8BB1 - chains D and H of the 8 polymer chains in the assembly; structure by electron microscopy, 2.80 A resolution.

[Chain D]
Name: S-adenosylmethionine synthase
Organism: Escherichia coli
Notes: EC 2.5.1.6
UniProt: P0A817 (METK_ECOLI); residues 0-383 here correspond to UniProt positions 1-384 (UniProt number = residue number + 1)
Sequence (384 residues; row label = number of the first residue in the row; numbering starts at 0):
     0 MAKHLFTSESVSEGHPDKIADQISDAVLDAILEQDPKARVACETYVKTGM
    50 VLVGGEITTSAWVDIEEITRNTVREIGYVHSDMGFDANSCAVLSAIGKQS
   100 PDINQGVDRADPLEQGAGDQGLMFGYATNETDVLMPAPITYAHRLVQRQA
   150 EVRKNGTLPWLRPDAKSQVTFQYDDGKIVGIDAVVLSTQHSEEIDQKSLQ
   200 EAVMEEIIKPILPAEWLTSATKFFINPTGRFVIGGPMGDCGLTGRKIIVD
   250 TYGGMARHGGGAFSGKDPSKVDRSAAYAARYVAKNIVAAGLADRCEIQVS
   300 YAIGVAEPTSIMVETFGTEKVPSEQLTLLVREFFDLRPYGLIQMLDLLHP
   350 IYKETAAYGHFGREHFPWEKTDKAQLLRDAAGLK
Unresolved in the structure: 0, 103-107
Swiss-Prot annotation at these positions:
  - region: Gln98 to Arg108 (Flexible loop)
  - binding site (ATP): His14, Asp163 to Lys165, Arg229, Phe230, Asp238, Arg244, Lys245, Ala261, Lys265
  - binding site (Mg(2+)): Asp16
  - binding site (K(+)): Glu42
  - binding site (L-methionine): Glu55, Gln98, Asp238, Lys269
  - modified residue: Lys2 (N6-acetyllysine)

[Chain H]
Name: S-Adenosylmethionine lyase
Organism: Enterobacteria phage T3
Notes: EC 2.5.1.4
UniProt: P07693 (ADOM_BPT3); residues 1-152 here = UniProt positions 1-152
Sequence (158 residues; numbered 1 to 158; the number before each row is that of its first residue):
     1 MIFTKEPANVFYVLVSAFRSNLCDEVNMSRHRHMVSTLRAAPGLYGSVES
    51 TDLTGCYREAISSAPTEEKTVRVRCKDKAQALNVARLACNEWEQDCVLVY
   101 KSQTHTAGLVYAKGIDGYKAERLPGSFQEVPKGAPLQGCFTIDEFGRRWQ
   151 VQHHHHHH
Unresolved in the structure: 59-64, 154-158
Sequence notes: conflict Asn9 (His in P07693); expression tag (153-158)
Swiss-Prot annotation at these positions:
  - mutagenesis: Glu67 (E67Q: No effect on enzymatic activity), Glu68 (E68Q: 75% loss of enzymatic activity)
What the authors report for this chain:
  - mutagenesis - E68Q (5-fold), Q94A (5-fold): decreased catalytic activity on SAM
  - mutagenesis - E68Q/Q94A: abolished catalytic activity
  - mutagenesis - E68Q/Q94A: unchanged binding to S-adenosylmethionine synthase (chain D)
  - catalytic residues: Glu68, Gln94 (citing earlier work)
  - mutagenesis - I2A/T4S/K5S: abolished binding to S-adenosylmethionine synthase (chain D)
  - mutagenesis - T4A: unchanged catalytic activity on SAM
  - mutagenesis - T4A: decreased expression
  - mutagenesis - E68Q/Q94A: increased expression (proposed by the authors, not directly observed)

[How chain D and chain H interact]
Pairs across the interface - 34 pairs, chain D then chain H:
  Asn128(D) - Met1(H)
  Glu129(D) - Met1(H)
  Glu129(D) - Ile2(H)  hydrogen bond (backbone-backbone)
  Thr130(D) - Met1(H)
  Thr130(D) - Ile2(H)
  Thr130(D) - Thr4(H)
  Asp131(D) - Met1(H)
  Asp131(D) - Ile2(H)  hydrogen bond (backbone-backbone)
  Asp131(D) - Phe3(H)
  Asp131(D) - Thr4(H)
  Asp131(D) - Lys5(H)
  Val132(D) - Thr4(H)
  Val132(D) - Lys5(H)
  Ala136(D) - Ile2(H)  hydrophobic
  Tyr140(D) - Ile2(H)
  Tyr140(D) - Thr4(H)
  Tyr140(D) - Gln103(H)  hydrogen bond
  Arg143(D) - Thr4(H)  hydrogen bond (side chain-backbone)
  Arg143(D) - Gln103(H)
  Ile177(D) - Ile2(H)  hydrophobic
  Lys208(D) - Asn9(H)  hydrogen bond (backbone-side chain)
  Pro209(D) - Ala8(H)
  Pro209(D) - Asn9(H)
  Ile210(D) - Ala8(H)
  Leu211(D) - Asn9(H)  hydrogen bond (backbone-side chain)
  Pro212(D) - Asn9(H)
  Pro212(D) - Gln103(H)
  Ala213(D) - Asn9(H)  hydrogen bond (backbone-side chain)
  Glu214(D) - Lys101(H)  salt bridge
  Glu214(D) - Thr104(H)  hydrogen bond
  Glu214(D) - Thr106(H)  hydrogen bond
  Trp215(D) - Ile2(H)  hydrophobic
  Trp215(D) - Thr104(H)
  Glu363(D) - Lys5(H)
The authors on this interface:
  - hot spots on chain H (mutagenesis) - T4A: decreased binding to S-adenosylmethionine synthase (chain D)

[Summary]
The interface between chain D and chain H involves 18 residues on one side and 11 on the other; the contacts
include 9 hydrogen bonds and 1 salt bridge. Polar pairs include Glu214(D)-Lys101(H), Tyr140(D)-Gln103(H) and
Arg143(D)-Thr4(H). The paper reports catalytic residues Glu68(H) and Gln94(H); E68Q and Q94A of chain H reduce
catalytic activity on SAM; 5 substitutions were tested in all.
Here chain D is S-adenosylmethionine synthase (Escherichia coli) and chain H is S-Adenosylmethionine lyase
(Enterobacteria phage T3). Entry 8BB1 (T3 SAM lyase in complex with S-adenosylmethionine synthase) was
determined by electron microscopy.
